PDB entry 7AT8 | electron microscopy, 4.40 A resolution (low resolution: residue-level contacts below are approximate; hydrogen-bond / salt-bridge calls are withheld) | chains A and U of the 12 polymer chains in the assembly

# Chain A
Name: Isoform 2 of Histone-lysine N-methyltransferase EZH2, Histone-lysine N-methyltransferase EZH2
From: Homo sapiens
Notes: EC 2.1.1.356
UniProt: Q15910-2 (EZH2-2_HUMAN); the construct has insertions or renumbered stretches relative to UniProt, so the offset changes along the chain: 1-491 = UniProt 1-491; 505-764 = UniProt 492-751
Sequence (764 residues; numbered 1 to 764; the number before each row is that of its first residue; X marks 13 residues of unknown identity (built as UNK)):
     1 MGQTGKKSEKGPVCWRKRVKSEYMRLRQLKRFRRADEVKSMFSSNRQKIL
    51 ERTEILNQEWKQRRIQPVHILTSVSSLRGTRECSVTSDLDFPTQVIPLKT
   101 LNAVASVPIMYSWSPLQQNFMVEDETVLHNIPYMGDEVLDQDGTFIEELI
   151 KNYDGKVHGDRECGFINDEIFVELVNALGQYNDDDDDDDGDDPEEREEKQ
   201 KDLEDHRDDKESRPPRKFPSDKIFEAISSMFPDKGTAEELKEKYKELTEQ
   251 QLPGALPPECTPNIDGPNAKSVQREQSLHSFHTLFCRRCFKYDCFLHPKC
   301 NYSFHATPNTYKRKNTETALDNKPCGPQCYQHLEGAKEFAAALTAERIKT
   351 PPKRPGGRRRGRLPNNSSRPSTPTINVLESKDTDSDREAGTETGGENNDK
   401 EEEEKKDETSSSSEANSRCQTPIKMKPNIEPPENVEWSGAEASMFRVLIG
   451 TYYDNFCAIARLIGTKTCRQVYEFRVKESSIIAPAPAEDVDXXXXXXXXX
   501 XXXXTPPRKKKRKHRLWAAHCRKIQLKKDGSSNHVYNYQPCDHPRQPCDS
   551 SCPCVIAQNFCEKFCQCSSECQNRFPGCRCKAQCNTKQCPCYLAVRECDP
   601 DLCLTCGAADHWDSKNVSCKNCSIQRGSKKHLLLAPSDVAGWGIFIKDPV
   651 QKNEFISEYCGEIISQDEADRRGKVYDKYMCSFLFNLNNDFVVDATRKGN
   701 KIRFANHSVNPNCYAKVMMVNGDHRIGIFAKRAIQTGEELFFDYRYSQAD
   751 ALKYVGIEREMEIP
Unresolved in the structure: 1-112, 124-142, 155-283, 298-430, 432-440, 464-468, 480-491, 505-532, 759-764
Ion coordination: Zn2+ site 1: Cys286, Cys289, Cys294, His297; Zn2+ site 2: Cys541, His543, Cys548, Cys552; Zn2+ site 3: Cys541, Cys554, Cys561, Cys565; Zn2+ site 4: Cys548, Cys561, Cys567, Cys571; Zn2+ site 5: Cys578, Cys591, Cys598, Cys603; Zn2+ site 6: Cys578, Cys580, Cys584, Cys589; Zn2+ site 7: Cys584, Cys598, Cys606, Cys619
Small-molecule neighbours: S-adenosylhomocysteine (SAH): Val639, Ala640, Gly641, Trp642, Met680, Cys681, Ser682, Phe683, Phe704, Ala705, Asn706, Tyr744, Ala751, Leu752, Tyr754

# Chain U
Molecule: Widom601 DNA plus linker
From: synthetic construct
Sequence (156 nucleotides; row label = number of the first residue in the row; numbers below 1 keep their minus sign (DA-77 is residue -77)):
   -77 ATACAGGATGTATATATATCTGACACGTGCCTGGAGACTAGGGAGTAATC
   -27 CCCTTGGCGGTTAAAACGCGGGGGACAGCGCGTACGTGCGTTTAAGCGGT
    23 GCTAGAGCTGTCTACGACCAATTGAGCGGCCTCGGCACCGGGATTCTCCA
    73 GTATGA

# Interface between chain A and chain U
Contacting residue pairs (7; chain A residue first):
  Arg579(A) - DG-68(U)
  Cys580(A) - DT-69(U)
  Lys581(A) - DT-69(U)
  Thr586(A) - DT-69(U)
  Gln588(A) - DA-70(U)
  Gln588(A) - DT-69(U)
  Pro590(A) - DG-68(U)
Other interface residues (no listed pair), chain A (7 interface residues in all): Cys584
Other interface residues (no listed pair), chain U (5 interface residues in all): DG-71, DT-67

# Summary
7 residues of chain A face 5 of chain U across their interface. Chain A binds S-adenosylhomocysteine.
Cys286(A), Cys289(A), Cys294(A) and His297(A) form the Zn2+ site 1. Cys541(A), His543(A), Cys548(A) and
Cys552(A) coordinate Zn2+ site 2.
Here chain A is Isoform 2 of Histone-lysine N-methyltransferase EZH2, Histone-lysine N-methyltransferase EZH2
(Homo sapiens) and chain U is Widom601 DNA plus linker (synthetic construct). Entry 7AT8 (Histone H3
recognition by nucleosome-bound PRC2 subunit EZH2) was determined by electron microscopy.
